PDB entry 6REF | electron microscopy, 3.30 A resolution | chains U and Z of the 31 polymer chains in the assembly

Chain U:
Protein: ATP synthase subunit alpha
Source organism: Polytomella sp. Pringsheim 198.80
UniProtKB: A0ZW40 (A0ZW40_9CHLO); numbering as in UniProt (aligned over 1-562)
Sequence (562 residues; numbered 1 to 562; the number before each row is that of its first residue):
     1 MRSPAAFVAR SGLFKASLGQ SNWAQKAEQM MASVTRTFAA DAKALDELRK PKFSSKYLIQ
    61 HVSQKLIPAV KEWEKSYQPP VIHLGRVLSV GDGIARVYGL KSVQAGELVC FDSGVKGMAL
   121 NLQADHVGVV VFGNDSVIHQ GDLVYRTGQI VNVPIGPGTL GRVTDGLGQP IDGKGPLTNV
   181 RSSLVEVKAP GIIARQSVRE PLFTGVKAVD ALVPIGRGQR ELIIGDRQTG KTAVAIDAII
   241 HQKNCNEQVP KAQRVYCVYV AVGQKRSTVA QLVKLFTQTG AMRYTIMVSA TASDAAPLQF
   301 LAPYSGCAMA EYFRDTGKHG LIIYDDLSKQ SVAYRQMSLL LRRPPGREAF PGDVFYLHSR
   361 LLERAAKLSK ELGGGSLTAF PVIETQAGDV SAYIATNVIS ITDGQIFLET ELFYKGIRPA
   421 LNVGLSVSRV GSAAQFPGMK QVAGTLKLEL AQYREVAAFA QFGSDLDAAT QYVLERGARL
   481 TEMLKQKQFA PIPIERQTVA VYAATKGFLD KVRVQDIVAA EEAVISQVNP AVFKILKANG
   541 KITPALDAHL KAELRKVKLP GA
Not modelled in the structure: 1-39
Differences from the reference sequence: conflict Arg266 (Lys in A0ZW40)
Bound ions: Mg2+: Thr232 (together with ATP)
Ligand contacts:
  - ADP (adenosine-5'-diphosphate): Val427, Ser428, Arg429
  - ATP (adenosine-5'-triphosphate): Asp226, Arg227, Gln228, Thr229, Gly230, Lys231, Thr232, Ala233, Glu384, Phe413, Arg418, Pro419, Gln486, Lys487, Gln488

Chain Z:
Protein: ATP synthase subunit beta
Source organism: Polytomella sp. Pringsheim 198.80
Notes: EC 7.1.2.2
UniProtKB: A0ZW41 (A0ZW41_9CHLO); residue numbers follow UniProt; this construct covers 1-574
Sequence (574 residues; numbered 1 to 574; the number before each row is that of its first residue):
     1 MALRYAAGLA KNVVQRQGAS LNIARAFAAE PAPAIDAGYV SQVIGPVVDV RFDGELPSIL
    61 SSLEVEGHSV RLVLEVAQHM GDNTVRCIAM DSTDGLVRGQ KVVDTGSPIK VPVGRGTLGR
   121 IMNVIGEPVD EQGPIDAADI WSIHREAPEF TEQSTEQEIL VTGIKVVDLL APYQRGGKIG
   181 LFGGAGVGKT VLIMELINNV AKAHGGFSVF AGVGERTREG NDLYREMIES GVIKLGAERG
   241 NSKCTLVYGQ MNEPPGARAR VALTGLTVAE YFRDIEGQDV LLFVDNIFRF TQANSEVSAL
   301 LGRIPSAVGY QPTLATDLGG LQERITTTTK GSITSVQAVY VPADDLTDPA PATTFAHLDA
   361 TTVLSRSIAE LGIYPAVDPL DSTSRMLNPN VIGAEHYNVA RGVQKVLQDY KNLQDIIAIL
   421 GMDELSEEDK LTVARARKIQ RFLSQPFQVA EVFTGTPGKY VDLADTISGF QGVLTGKYDD
   481 LPEMAFYMVG DIKEVKEKAD KMAKDIASRK EADNKKVSEE LKDIPSLDKL VSEIKEVVIE
   541 EDDGLEEDFK AEALSSETVV LNEEGKSVPL PKKN
Not modelled in the structure: 1-32
Differences from the reference sequence: conflict Ala350 (Gly in A0ZW41), Leu387 (Arg in A0ZW41)
Bound ions: Mg2+: Thr190, Glu215 (together with ADP)
Ligand contacts:
  - ADP (adenosine-5'-diphosphate): Ala185, Gly186, Val187, Gly188, Lys189, Thr190, Val191, Arg216, Glu219, Tyr374, Pro375, Phe447, Ala450, Phe453, Thr454
  - ATP (adenosine-5'-triphosphate): Ser384, Arg385, Leu387, Asn388, Tyr397, Arg401

Chain U / chain Z interface:
Residue-residue contacts - 98 pairs, chain U then chain Z:
  Leu88(U) - Gly81(Z)
  Ser89(U) - His79(Z)  hydrogen bond (side chain-backbone)
  Ser89(U) - Met80(Z)
  Ser89(U) - Gly81(Z)
  Val90(U) - Ile59(Z)  hydrophobic
  Val90(U) - Gln78(Z)
  Val90(U) - His79(Z)  hydrogen bond (backbone-backbone)
  Gly91(U) - Gln78(Z)
  Asp92(U) - Gln78(Z)  hydrogen bond
  Asp92(U) - Arg303(Z)  salt bridge
  Asp135(U) - Ile59(Z)
  Ser136(U) - Ile59(Z)
  Ser136(U) - Leu60(Z)
  His139(U) - Pro57(Z)
  His139(U) - Ser58(Z)  hydrogen bond
  His139(U) - His79(Z)
  Gln140(U) - Leu56(Z)
  Gln140(U) - His79(Z)  hydrogen bond (backbone-side chain)
  Gln140(U) - Gly81(Z)
  Gln140(U) - Asp82(Z)
  Gln140(U) - Asn83(Z)  hydrogen bond (side chain-backbone)
  Val163(U) - Phe150(Z)  hydrophobic
  Ile171(U) - Phe150(Z)
  Ile171(U) - Thr151(Z)
  Asp172(U) - Thr151(Z)
  Gly173(U) - Thr151(Z)
  Arg227(U) - Leu346(Z)
  Arg227(U) - Phe355(Z)
  Arg227(U) - Asp381(Z)  salt bridge
  Gln228(U) - Thr383(Z)
  Gln228(U) - Arg385(Z)
  Lys265(U) - Glu323(Z)
  Lys265(U) - His357(Z)  hydrogen bond (side chain-backbone)
  Lys265(U) - Leu358(Z)
  Lys265(U) - Asp359(Z)  salt bridge
  Arg266(U) - Pro148(Z)  hydrogen bond (side chain-backbone)
  Arg266(U) - Glu149(Z)  salt bridge
  Arg266(U) - Phe150(Z)
  Arg266(U) - Gln153(Z)
  Arg266(U) - Glu323(Z)  hydrogen bond (backbone-side chain)
  Ser267(U) - Gln153(Z)  hydrogen bond
  Val269(U) - Phe150(Z)  hydrophobic
  Ala270(U) - Phe150(Z)
  Ala270(U) - Gln153(Z)
  Ala270(U) - Thr155(Z)
  Gln271(U) - Thr155(Z)
  Gln271(U) - Gln157(Z)
  Val273(U) - Phe150(Z)  hydrophobic
  Lys274(U) - Thr155(Z)
  Ala292(U) - Gly319(Z)
  Ala292(U) - His357(Z)
  Ser293(U) - Ala147(Z)
  Ser293(U) - Glu323(Z)
  Asp294(U) - Thr316(Z)
  Ala296(U) - Thr316(Z)
  Gln299(U) - Thr316(Z)
  Lys329(U) - Ala356(Z)
  Val332(U) - Ala315(Z)  hydrophobic
  Arg335(U) - Ala307(Z)
  Gln336(U) - Pro312(Z)
  Gln336(U) - Thr313(Z)
  Gln336(U) - Thr316(Z)  hydrogen bond
  Leu339(U) - Ile304(Z)  hydrophobic
  Leu339(U) - Pro305(Z)
  Leu339(U) - Ser306(Z)
  Leu340(U) - Arg303(Z)
  Leu340(U) - Pro312(Z)  hydrophobic
  Leu340(U) - Thr313(Z)
  Arg342(U) - Gly302(Z)  hydrogen bond (side chain-backbone)
  Arg342(U) - Ile304(Z)
  Arg343(U) - Ile304(Z)
  Pro345(U) - Ile304(Z)  hydrophobic
  Glu348(U) - Ala307(Z)
  Ala349(U) - Pro305(Z)
  Ala349(U) - Ser306(Z)
  Ala349(U) - Ala307(Z)
  Gln386(U) - Thr347(Z)
  Gln386(U) - Ala352(Z)
  Ala387(U) - Thr347(Z)
  Glu411(U) - Gln408(Z)
  Phe413(U) - Arg401(Z)
  Tyr414(U) - Leu380(Z)
  Tyr414(U) - Ser382(Z)
  Tyr414(U) - Thr383(Z)
  Tyr414(U) - Arg401(Z)
  Tyr414(U) - Gln404(Z)
  Tyr414(U) - Lys405(Z)
  Tyr414(U) - Gln408(Z)
  Lys415(U) - Lys405(Z)  hydrogen bond (backbone-side chain)
  Lys415(U) - Gln408(Z)
  Lys415(U) - Asp409(Z)
  Lys415(U) - Asn412(Z)
  Arg418(U) - Tyr397(Z)  hydrogen bond
  Arg418(U) - Arg401(Z)
  Gln461(U) - Ile416(Z)
  Gln461(U) - Leu420(Z)
  Gln461(U) - Glu424(Z)
  Gln488(U) - Asn388(Z)
Also at the interface, not in a pair above, chain U (54 interface residues in all): Asn134, Ile138, Ala295, Glu384, Thr410, Ala460
Also at the interface, not in a pair above, chain Z (63 interface residues in all): Ala77, Thr84, Glu146, Lys178, Gly320, Thr326, Lys411, Asp429

In short:
Chain U and chain Z form an interface of 54 and 63 residues respectively; the contacts include 14 hydrogen
bonds and 4 salt bridges. Polar contacts include Asp92(U)-Arg303(Z), Arg227(U)-Asp381(Z) and
Lys265(U)-Asp359(Z). ATP is bound between chain U and chain Z. Chain U binds ADP.
Here chain U is ATP synthase subunit alpha and chain Z is ATP synthase subunit beta, both from Polytomella sp.
Pringsheim 198.80. Entry 6REF (Cryo-EM structure of Polytomella F-ATP synthase, Rotary substate 3B,
monomer-masked refinement) was determined by electron microscopy (same publication as 6RD4, 6RD5, 6RD6, 6RD7,
6RD8, 6RD9 and 46 further entries).
